PDB entry 7UZK | electron microscopy, 3.00 A resolution | chains E and J of the 19 polymer chains in the assembly

# Chain E
Protein: V-type proton ATPase subunit B, brain isoform
From: Rattus norvegicus
UniProt: P62815 (VATB2_RAT); residues 1-511 here = UniProt positions 1-511
Sequence (511 residues; each row starts with the number of its first residue):
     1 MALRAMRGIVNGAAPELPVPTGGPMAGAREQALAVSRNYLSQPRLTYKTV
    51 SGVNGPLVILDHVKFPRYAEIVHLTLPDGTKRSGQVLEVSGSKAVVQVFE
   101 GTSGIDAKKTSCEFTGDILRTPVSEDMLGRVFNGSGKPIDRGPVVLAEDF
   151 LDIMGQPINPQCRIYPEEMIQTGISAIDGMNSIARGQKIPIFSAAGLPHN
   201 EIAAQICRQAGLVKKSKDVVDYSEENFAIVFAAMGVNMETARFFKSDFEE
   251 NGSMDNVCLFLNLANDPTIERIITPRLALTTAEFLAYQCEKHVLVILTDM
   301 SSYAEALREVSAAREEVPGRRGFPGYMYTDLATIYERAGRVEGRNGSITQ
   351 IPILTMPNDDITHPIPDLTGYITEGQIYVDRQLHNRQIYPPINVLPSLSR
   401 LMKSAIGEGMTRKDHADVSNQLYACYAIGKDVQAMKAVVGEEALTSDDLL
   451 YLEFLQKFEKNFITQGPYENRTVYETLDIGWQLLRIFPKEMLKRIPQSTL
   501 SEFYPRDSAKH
Not modelled in the structure: 1-37, 217-223, 509-511
Swiss-Prot annotation at these positions:
  - binding site (ATP): R400

# Chain J
Protein: V-type proton ATPase subunit E 1
From: Rattus norvegicus
UniProt: Q6PCU2 (VATE1_RAT); numbering as in UniProt (aligned over 1-226)
Sequence (226 residues; row label = number of the first residue in the row):
     1 MALSDADVQKQIKHMMAFIEQEANEKAEEIDAKAEEEFNIEKGRLVQTQR
    51 LKIMEYYEKKEKQIEQQKKIQMSNLMNQARLKVLRARDDLITDLLNEAKQ
   101 RLSKVVKDTTRYQVLLDGLVLQGLYQLLEPRMIVRCRKQDFPLVKAAVQK
   151 AIPMYKIATKKDVDVQIDLEAYLPEDIAGGVEIYNGDRKIKVSNTLESRL
   201 DLIAQQMMPEVRGALFGANANRKFLD
Not modelled in the structure: 1-3
Swiss-Prot annotation at these positions:
  - modified residue: A2 (N-acetylalanine), Y56 (Phosphotyrosine)

# Interface between chain E and chain J
Pairs across the interface (77; chain E residue first):
  Y39(E) - Q206(J)
  Y39(E) - M207(J)
  Y39(E) - E210(J)  hydrogen bond
  L40(E) - Q206(J)  hydrogen bond (backbone-side chain)
  S41(E) - R199(J)  hydrogen bond (backbone-side chain)
  S41(E) - Q206(J)
  Q42(E) - Q122(J)
  Q42(E) - Q126(J)
  P43(E) - Q122(J)
  P43(E) - Q126(J)
  P43(E) - V192(J)  hydrophobic
  P43(E) - S193(J)
  P43(E) - N194(J)
  R44(E) - K191(J)
  R44(E) - V192(J)
  R44(E) - S193(J)
  R44(E) - L202(J)
  L45(E) - Q126(J)
  L45(E) - I190(J)  hydrophobic
  L45(E) - K191(J)
  T46(E) - I190(J)
  T46(E) - K191(J)  hydrogen bond (backbone-backbone)
  Y47(E) - K189(J)
  Y47(E) - I190(J)  hydrophobic
  K48(E) - K189(J)  hydrogen bond (backbone-backbone)
  T49(E) - K189(J)
  H62(E) - I190(J)
  K64(E) - L127(J)  hydrogen bond (side chain-backbone)
  K64(E) - E129(J)  salt bridge
  E125(E) - N219(J)  hydrogen bond
  E125(E) - N221(J)  hydrogen bond
  D126(E) - R80(J)  salt bridge
  D126(E) - R87(J)  salt bridge
  D126(E) - R212(J)  salt bridge
  G129(E) - N77(J)  hydrogen bond (backbone-side chain)
  R141(E) - R85(J)  hydrogen bond (backbone-side chain)
  G142(E) - L81(J)
  P143(E) - L84(J)  hydrophobic
  P143(E) - D88(J)
  L146(E) - R87(J)
  L146(E) - I91(J)  hydrophobic
  L146(E) - M208(J)  hydrophobic
  L146(E) - R212(J)
  A147(E) - P209(J)
  A147(E) - R212(J)
  E148(E) - P209(J)
  E148(E) - R212(J)
  E148(E) - N219(J)  hydrogen bond
  E148(E) - R222(J)  hydrogen bond (backbone-side chain)
  D149(E) - R222(J)  salt bridge
  F150(E) - Q205(J)
  F150(E) - Q206(J)
  F150(E) - P209(J)
  E249(E) - N74(J)  hydrogen bond (backbone-side chain)
  E250(E) - I70(J)
  N251(E) - I70(J)
  G252(E) - S73(J)  hydrogen bond (backbone-side chain)
  G252(E) - N74(J)
  M254(E) - N77(J)
  D255(E) - S73(J)
  F284(E) - R222(J)
  Y287(E) - F224(J)
  Q288(E) - N221(J)
  Q288(E) - R222(J)  hydrogen bond
  Q288(E) - K223(J)  hydrogen bond (backbone-backbone)
  Q288(E) - F224(J)
  Q288(E) - L225(J)
  Q288(E) - D226(J)
  C289(E) - N221(J)
  E290(E) - K223(J)
  E290(E) - F224(J)
  G343(E) - F224(J)
  R344(E) - F224(J)
  R344(E) - D226(J)  salt bridge
  Y468(E) - Q63(J)  hydrogen bond (backbone-side chain)
  E469(E) - K59(J)  salt bridge
  E475(E) - K62(J)  salt bridge
Interface residues without a listed pair, chain E (43 interface residues in all): R130, S253, N470
Interface residues without a listed pair, chain J (43 interface residues in all): Q66, I203, F216

# Overview
Chain E and chain J each contribute 43 residues to their interface; the contacts include 17 hydrogen bonds and
8 salt bridges. Among the polar pairs are K64(E)-E129(J), D126(E)-R80(J) and D126(E)-R87(J). Curated
annotation (UniProt) lists ATP-binding residue R400(E) on chain E.
Here chain E is V-type proton ATPase subunit B, brain isoform and chain J is V-type proton ATPase subunit E 1,
both from Rattus norvegicus. Entry 7UZK (Rat Kidney V1 complex lacking subunit H with SidK and NCOA7B, State
1) was determined by electron microscopy.
